Entry 8VR8 (electron microscopy, 3.25 A resolution); this record covers chains D and A of the 31 polymer chains in the assembly.

[Chain D]
Name: 50S ribosomal protein L3
Source organism: Mycolicibacterium smegmatis MC2 155
UniProt: A0QSD1 (RL3_MYCS2); residues 1-217 here = UniProt positions 1-217
Chain sequence (217 residues; each row starts with the number of its first residue):
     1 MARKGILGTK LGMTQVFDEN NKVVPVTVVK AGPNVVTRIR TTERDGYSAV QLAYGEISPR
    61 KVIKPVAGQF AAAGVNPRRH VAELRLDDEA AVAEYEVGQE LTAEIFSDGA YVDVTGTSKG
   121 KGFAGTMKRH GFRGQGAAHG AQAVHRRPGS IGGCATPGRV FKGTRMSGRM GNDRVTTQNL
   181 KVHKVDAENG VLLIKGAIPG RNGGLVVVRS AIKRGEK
Unresolved in the structure: 1, 216-217

[Chain A]
Molecule: 23S ribosomal RNA
Source organism: Mycolicibacterium smegmatis MC2 155
Sequence (3120 nucleotides; row label = number of the first residue in the row):
     1 UAAGUGUUUA AGGGCGCAUG GUGGAUGCCU UGGCACUGGG AGCCGAUGAA GGACGUAGGA
    61 GGCUGCGAUA AGCCUCGGGG AGCUGUCAAC CGAGCGUUGA UCCGAGGAUG UCCGAAUGGG
   121 GAAACCCGGC ACGAGUGAUG UCGUGUCACC AGGCGCUGAA UAUAUAGGCG UCUGGGGGGA
   181 ACGCGGGGAA GUGAAACAUC UCAGUACCCG UAGGAAGAGA AAACAAAAUG UGAUUCCGUG
   241 AGUAGUGGCG AGCGAAAGCG GAGGAUGGCU AAACCGUAUG CAUGUGAUAC CGGGUAGGGG
   301 UUGUGUGUGC GGGGUUGUGG GACCUAUCUU UCCGGCUCUA CCUGGCUGGA GGGCAGUGAG
   361 AAAAUGUUGU GGUUAGCGGA AAUGGCUUGG GAUGGCCUGC CGUAGACGGU GAGAGCCCGG
   421 UACGUGAAAA CCCGACGUCU GUCUUGAUGG UGUUCCCGAG UAGCAGCGGG CCCGUGGAAU
   481 CUGCUGUGAA UCUGCCGGGA CCACCCGGUA AGCCUGAAUA CUUCCCAGUG ACCGAUAGCG
   541 GAUUAGUACC GUGAGGGAAU GGUGAAAAGU ACCCCGGGAG GGGAGUGAAA GAGUACCUGA
   601 AACCGUGCGC UUACAAUCCG UCAGAGCCCU CGACGUGUCG UGGGGUGAUG GCGUGCCUUU
   661 UGAAGAAUGA GCCUGCGAGU CAGGGACAUG UCGCGAGGUU AACCCGGGUG GGGUAGCCGC
   721 AGCGAAAGCG AGUCUGAAUA GGGCGUAUCC ACACAAGAGU GUGUGGUGUA GUGGUGUGUU
   781 CUGGACCCGA AGCGGAGUGA UCUACCCAUG GCCAGGGUGA AGCGCGGGUA AGACCGCGUG
   841 GAGGCCCGAA CCCACUUAGG UUGAAGACUG AGGGGAUGAG CUGUGGGUAG GGGUGAAAGG
   901 CCAAUCAAAC UCCGUGAUAG CUGGUUCUCC CCGAAAUGCA UUUAGGUGCA GCGUCGCAUG
   961 UUUCUUGCCG GAGGUAGAGC UACUGGAUGG CCGAUGGGCC CCACAGGGUU ACUGACGUCA
  1021 GCCAAACUCC GAAUGCCGGU AAGUCCAAGA GUGCGGCAGU GAGACGGCGG GGGAUAAGCU
  1081 CCGUGCGUCG AGAGGGAAAC AGCCCAGAUC GCCGGCUAAG GCCCCUAAGC GUGUGCUAAG
  1141 UGGAAAAGGA UGUGCAGUCG CGAAGACAAC CAGGAGGUUG GCUUAGAAGC AGCCACCCUU
  1201 GAAAGAGUGC GUAAUAGCUC ACUGGUCAAG UGAUUGUGCG CCGAUAAUGU AGCGGGGCUC
  1261 AAGCACACCG CCGAAGCCGC GGCAGCCAAC GUGUUGGCUG GGUAGGGGAG CGUCCUGCAU
  1321 CCGGUGAAGC CGCCGAGUGA UCGAGUGGUG GAGGGUGUGG GAGUGAGAAU GCAGGCAUGA
  1381 GUAGCGAUUA GGCAAGUGAG AACCUUGCCC GCCGAAAGAC CAAGGGUUCC UGGGCCAGGC
  1441 CAGUCCGCCC AGGGUGAGUC GGGACCUAAG GCGAGGCCGA CAGGCGUAGU CGAUGGACAA
  1501 CGGGUUGAUA UUCCCGUACC CGUGUAUGUG CGUCCAUGAU GAAUCAGCGG UACUAACCAU
  1561 CCAAAACCAC CGUGACCGCA CCUUUCGGGG UGUGGCGUUG GUGGGGCUGC AUGGGACCUU
  1621 CGUUGGUAGU AGUCAAGCGA UGGGGUGACG CAGGAAGGUA GCCGUACCGG UCAGUGGUAA
  1681 UACCGGGGUA AGCCUGUAGG GAGUCAGAUA GGUAAAUCCG UCUGGCAUAU AUCCUGAGAG
  1741 GUGAUGCAUA GCCGAGUGAG GCGAAUUCGG UGAUCCUAUG CUGCCGAGAA AAGCCUCUAG
  1801 CGAGGACAUA CACGGCCCGU ACCCCAAACC AACACAGGUG GUCAGGUAGA GAAUACUAAG
  1861 GCGUACGAGU GAACUAUGGU UAAGGAACUC GGCAAAAUGC CCCCGUAACU UCGGGAGAAG
  1921 GGGGACCCAC AUGGCGUGUA AGCCUUUACG GCCCAAGCGU GAGUGGGUGG CACAAACCAG
  1981 UGAGAAGCGA CUGUUUACUA AAAACACAGG UCCGUGCGAA GUCGCAAGAC GAUGUAUACG
  2041 GACUGACGCC UGCCCGGUGC UGGAAGGUUA AGAGGACCCG UUAACUCCCU UUGGGGGUGA
  2101 AGCGGAGAAU UUAAGCCCCA GUAAACGGCG GUGGUAACUA UAACCAUCCU AAGGUAGCGA
  2161 AAUUCCUUGU CGGGUAAGUU CCGACCUGCA CGAAUGGCGU AACGACUUCU CAACUGUCUC
  2221 AACCAUAGAC UCGGCGAAAU UGCACUACGA GUAAAGAUGC UCGUUACGCG CGGCAGGACG
  2281 AAAAGACCCC GGGACCUUCA CUACAACUUG GUAUUGGUGC UCGAUACGGU UUGUGUAGGA
  2341 UAGGUGGGAG ACUGUGAAGC UCACACGCCA GUGUGGGUGG AGUCGUUGUU GAAAUACCAC
  2401 UCUGAUCGUA UUGGGCCUCU AACCUCGGAC CGUAUAUCCG GUUCAGGGAC AGUGCCUGGU
  2461 GGGUAGUUUA ACUGGGGCGG UUGCCUCCUA AAAUGUAACG GAGGCGCCCA AAGGUUCCCU
  2521 CAACCUGGAC GGCAAUCAGG UGUUGAGUGU AAGUGCACAA GGGAGCUUGA CUGCGAGACG
  2581 GACAUGUCGA GCAGGGACGA AAGUCGGGAC UAGUGAUCCG GCACCUCUGA GUGGAAGGGG
  2641 UGUCGCUCAA CGGAUAAAAG GUACCCCGGG GAUAACAGGC UGAUCUUCCC CAAGAGUCCA
  2701 UAUCGACGGG AUGGUUUGGC ACCUCGAUGU CGGCUCGUCG CAUCCUGGGG CUGGAGCAGG
  2761 UCCCAAGGGU UGGGCUGUUC GCCCAUUAAA GCGGCACGCG AGCUGGGUUU AGAACGUCGU
  2821 GAGACAGUUC GGUCUCUAUC CGCCGCGCGC GUCAGAAGCU UGAGGAAACC UGUCCCUAGU
  2881 ACGAGAGGAC CGGGACGGAC GAACCUCUGG UAUACCAGUU GUCCCACCAG GGGCACGGCU
  2941 GGAUAGCCAC GUUCGGACAG GAUAACCGCU GAAAGCAUCU AAGCGGGAAA CCUCUUCCAA
  3001 GACCAGGCUU CUCACCCUCU AGGAGGGAUA AGGCCCCCCG CAGACCACGG GAUUGAUAGA
  3061 CCAGACCUGG AAGCCUAGUA AUAGGUGCAG GGAACUGGCA CUAACCGGCC GAAAACUUAC
Unresolved in the structure: 1, 1546-1619, 2056-2150

[Chain D / chain A interface]
Pairs across the interface - 185 pairs, chain D then chain A:
  Lys10(D) - C2904(A)  phosphate contact
  Lys10(D) - C2905(A)  salt bridge to the phosphate
  Met13(D) - C2904(A)  sugar contact
  Met13(D) - C2905(A)  sugar contact
  Met13(D) - U2906(A)  sugar contact
  Thr14(D) - U2906(A)  sugar contact
  Gln15(D) - U2906(A)  sugar contact
  Pro25(D) - U2906(A)  base contact
  Pro25(D) - U2952(A)  sugar contact
  Arg38(D) - C3008(A)  hydrogen bond to the sugar
  Arg38(D) - U3009(A)  phosphate contact
  Arg40(D) - C2859(A)  base contact
  Arg40(D) - C3008(A)  base contact
  Arg44(D) - C3008(A)  sugar contact
  Arg44(D) - U3009(A)  salt bridge to the phosphate
  Asp45(D) - C3008(A)  hydrogen bond to the sugar
  Tyr47(D) - U2860(A)  hydrogen bond to the sugar
  Tyr47(D) - U2861(A)  sugar contact
  Gln51(D) - C2859(A)  sugar contact
  Arg60(D) - A3052(A)  salt bridge to the phosphate
  Arg60(D) - U3053(A)  salt bridge to the phosphate
  Arg60(D) - U3054(A)  hydrogen bond to the sugar
  Lys61(D) - G3051(A)  salt bridge to the phosphate
  Ile63(D) - A2857(A)  sugar contact
  Ile63(D) - G3032(A)  phosphate contact
  Lys64(D) - C3011(A)  sugar contact
  Lys64(D) - U3012(A)  salt bridge to the phosphate
  Lys64(D) - A3031(A)  phosphate contact
  Lys64(D) - G3032(A)  hydrogen bond to the phosphate
  Pro65(D) - U3010(A)  hydrogen bond to the sugar
  Pro65(D) - C3011(A)  sugar contact
  Pro65(D) - A3031(A)  sugar contact
  Val66(D) - A2857(A)  sugar contact
  Val66(D) - G2858(A)  sugar contact
  Gly68(D) - U3010(A)  sugar contact
  Gln69(D) - A2857(A)  base contact
  Gln69(D) - G2858(A)  base contact
  Gln69(D) - U3009(A)  hydrogen bond to the base
  Gln69(D) - U3010(A)  sugar contact
  Arg79(D) - G3051(A)  salt bridge to the phosphate
  Val81(D) - C2859(A)  sugar contact
  Ala82(D) - U2860(A)  phosphate contact
  Glu83(D) - C2859(A)  hydrogen bond to the sugar
  Glu83(D) - U2860(A)  sugar contact
  Arg85(D) - U2861(A)  salt bridge to the phosphate
  Arg85(D) - G2862(A)  salt bridge to the phosphate
  Thr115(D) - C2997(A)  phosphate contact
  Ser118(D) - A2903(A)  sugar contact
  Ser118(D) - C2904(A)  phosphate contact
  Lys119(D) - C2904(A)  hydrogen bond to the phosphate
  Lys119(D) - C2905(A)  salt bridge to the phosphate
  Lys119(D) - C2947(A)  salt bridge to the phosphate
  Lys119(D) - C3041(A)  base contact
  Gly120(D) - A3042(A)  phosphate contact
  Gly120(D) - G3043(A)  phosphate contact
  Lys121(D) - C2948(A)  salt bridge to the phosphate
  Lys121(D) - G3043(A)  hydrogen bond to the phosphate
  Gly122(D) - G3043(A)  hydrogen bond to the phosphate
  Gly122(D) - A3044(A)  phosphate contact
  Phe123(D) - A1872(A)  hydrogen bond to the sugar
  Phe123(D) - A1873(A)  sugar contact
  Phe123(D) - G2272(A)  base contact
  Phe123(D) - A3044(A)  phosphate contact
  Gly125(D) - A1873(A)  sugar contact
  Met127(D) - A2221(A)  sugar contact
  Arg129(D) - C2844(A)  hydrogen bond to the sugar
  Arg129(D) - G2845(A)  salt bridge to the phosphate
  Phe132(D) - C2736(A)  phosphate contact
  Arg133(D) - A2221(A)  phosphate contact
  Arg133(D) - U2735(A)  salt bridge to the phosphate
  Arg133(D) - C2736(A)  salt bridge to the phosphate
  Gly134(D) - U2735(A)  sugar contact
  Gln135(D) - G2802(A)  base contact
  Gly136(D) - C2218(A)  phosphate contact
  Ala137(D) - C2218(A)  hydrogen bond to the phosphate
  Ala138(D) - C1893(A)  base contact
  Ala138(D) - U2217(A)  sugar contact
  His139(D) - C1888(A)  hydrogen bond to the base
  His139(D) - U1889(A)  sugar contact
  His139(D) - G1891(A)  hydrogen bond to the base
  His139(D) - C1893(A)  stacking on the base
  His139(D) - U2217(A)  sugar contact
  Gly140(D) - A858(A)  phosphate contact
  Gly140(D) - U2804(A)  sugar contact
  Ala141(D) - C2803(A)  sugar contact
  Gln142(D) - U861(A)  base contact
  Gln142(D) - C2803(A)  phosphate contact
  Gln142(D) - U2804(A)  hydrogen bond to the phosphate
  Ala143(D) - U1875(A)  phosphate contact
  Ala143(D) - A1876(A)  phosphate contact
  Val144(D) - U1875(A)  phosphate contact
  Val144(D) - G2802(A)  sugar contact
  Val144(D) - C2803(A)  sugar contact
  His145(D) - U1875(A)  hydrogen bond to the phosphate
  His145(D) - A1876(A)  salt bridge to the phosphate
  Arg146(D) - C1874(A)  salt bridge to the phosphate
  Arg146(D) - U1875(A)  hydrogen bond to the phosphate
  Arg146(D) - A2222(A)  salt bridge to the phosphate
  Arg147(D) - C1874(A)  phosphate contact
  Arg147(D) - A2275(A)  salt bridge to the phosphate
  Arg147(D) - G2802(A)  salt bridge to the phosphate
  Pro148(D) - C2274(A)  phosphate contact
  Pro148(D) - U2735(A)  hydrogen bond to the sugar
  Gly149(D) - A2275(A)  sugar contact
  Gly149(D) - U2735(A)  base contact
  Gly149(D) - G2802(A)  sugar contact
  Ser150(D) - G2276(A)  phosphate contact
  Ser150(D) - U2735(A)  hydrogen bond to the base
  Ser150(D) - C2736(A)  hydrogen bond to the base
  Ser150(D) - G2798(A)  base contact
  Ser150(D) - C2799(A)  sugar contact
  Ile151(D) - C2274(A)  sugar contact
  Ile151(D) - A2275(A)  sugar contact
  Ile151(D) - G2276(A)  hydrogen bond to the phosphate
  Gly152(D) - G2276(A)  sugar contact
  Gly152(D) - G2798(A)  hydrogen bond to the base
  Gly153(D) - G2276(A)  sugar contact
  Gly153(D) - G2798(A)  sugar contact
  Gly153(D) - C2799(A)  sugar contact
  Cys154(D) - G2276(A)  hydrogen bond to the sugar
  Cys154(D) - G2277(A)  phosphate contact
  Cys154(D) - A2796(A)  phosphate contact
  Cys154(D) - G2798(A)  hydrogen bond to the sugar
  Cys154(D) - C2799(A)  phosphate contact
  Ala155(D) - G2277(A)  sugar contact
  Ala155(D) - A2796(A)  hydrogen bond to the phosphate
  Thr156(D) - U1248(A)  base contact
  Thr156(D) - G2256(A)  hydrogen bond to the base
  Thr156(D) - C2795(A)  hydrogen bond to the phosphate
  Thr156(D) - A2796(A)  hydrogen bond to the phosphate
  Pro157(D) - U1248(A)  base contact
  Pro157(D) - C2795(A)  sugar contact
  Gly158(D) - G2276(A)  hydrogen bond to the base
  Gly158(D) - G2277(A)  sugar contact
  Arg159(D) - U1248(A)  hydrogen bond to the base
  Arg159(D) - C2248(A)  hydrogen bond to the phosphate
  Arg159(D) - G2249(A)  salt bridge to the phosphate
  Arg159(D) - G2276(A)  base contact
  Arg159(D) - G2842(A)  sugar contact
  Val160(D) - G2276(A)  base contact
  Val160(D) - G2842(A)  hydrogen bond to the sugar
  Val160(D) - C2843(A)  sugar contact
  Phe161(D) - U1248(A)  base contact
  Phe161(D) - U2738(A)  sugar contact
  Phe161(D) - C2843(A)  sugar contact
  Lys162(D) - C2843(A)  salt bridge to the phosphate
  Gly163(D) - C2843(A)  phosphate contact
  Gly163(D) - C2844(A)  hydrogen bond to the phosphate
  Thr164(D) - C2843(A)  sugar contact
  Thr164(D) - C2844(A)  sugar contact
  Arg165(D) - G2737(A)  salt bridge to the phosphate
  Met166(D) - G2273(A)  hydrogen bond to the base
  Met166(D) - C2274(A)  base contact
  Met166(D) - C2843(A)  base contact
  Met166(D) - C2844(A)  sugar contact
  Ser167(D) - G2273(A)  hydrogen bond to the sugar
  Ser167(D) - C2844(A)  hydrogen bond to the sugar
  Arg169(D) - G2845(A)  hydrogen bond to the sugar
  Arg169(D) - G3043(A)  sugar contact
  Arg169(D) - A3044(A)  phosphate contact
  Arg169(D) - C3046(A)  base contact
  Met170(D) - G3043(A)  phosphate contact
  Asn172(D) - A3042(A)  hydrogen bond to the phosphate
  Asn172(D) - G3043(A)  hydrogen bond to the phosphate
  Arg174(D) - C2997(A)  phosphate contact
  Thr176(D) - U2996(A)  hydrogen bond to the phosphate
  Thr176(D) - C2997(A)  hydrogen bond to the phosphate
  Gln178(D) - C2954(A)  hydrogen bond to the sugar
  Gln178(D) - U2995(A)  hydrogen bond to the sugar
  Gln178(D) - U2996(A)  sugar contact
  Asn179(D) - C2954(A)  phosphate contact
  Asn179(D) - G2955(A)  hydrogen bond to the phosphate
  Leu180(D) - U2953(A)  sugar contact
  Gly196(D) - U2953(A)  sugar contact
  Ala197(D) - C2904(A)  sugar contact
  Ile198(D) - A2903(A)  sugar contact
  Ile198(D) - C2904(A)  sugar contact
  Pro199(D) - A2903(A)  sugar contact
  Pro199(D) - C2904(A)  sugar contact
  Gly200(D) - C2904(A)  hydrogen bond to the phosphate
  Arg201(D) - C3041(A)  sugar contact
  Ile212(D) - U2995(A)  phosphate contact
  Lys213(D) - G2956(A)  phosphate contact
  Lys213(D) - A2957(A)  base contact
  Lys213(D) - U2995(A)  hydrogen bond to the sugar
Other interface residues (no listed pair), chain D (93 interface residues in all): Ala124, Lys128, Gly168, Val175, Thr177, Lys195, Asn202
Other interface residues (no listed pair), chain A (88 interface residues in all): G859, A1894, U2835, C2846, A2902, C2907, C2998, G3007, G3033, G3050, G3055

[In short]
93 residues of chain D and 88 residues of chain A are in contact; the contacts include 48 hydrogen bonds, 23
salt bridges and 1 aromatic stacking contact. Polar pairs include Gln69(D)-U3009(A), His139(D)-C1888(A) and
His139(D)-G1891(A).
Here chain D is 50S ribosomal protein L3 and chain A is 23S ribosomal RNA, both from Mycolicibacterium
smegmatis MC2 155. Entry 8VR8 (Structure of Mycobacterium smegmatis 50S ribosomal subunit bound to HflX and
chloramphenicol:50S-HflX-B-Clm) was determined by electron microscopy together with 8VIO, 8VK0, 8VK7, 8VKI,
8VKW, 8VPK, 8VR4 and 8VRL from the same study.
